Entry 8WX0 (electron microscopy, 3.70 A resolution); this record covers chains C and E of the 7 polymer chains in the assembly.

# Chain C
Molecule: Bifunctional guanosine pentaphosphate synthetase/polyribonucleotide nucleotidyltransferase
From: Mycobacterium tuberculosis
Reference sequence: A0A9Q6P703 (A0A9Q6P703_MYCTX); residues 1-752 here correspond to UniProt positions 73-824 (UniProt number = residue number + 72)
Amino-acid sequence (773 residues; each row starts with the number of its first residue; numbers below 1 keep their minus sign (Met-20 is residue -20)):
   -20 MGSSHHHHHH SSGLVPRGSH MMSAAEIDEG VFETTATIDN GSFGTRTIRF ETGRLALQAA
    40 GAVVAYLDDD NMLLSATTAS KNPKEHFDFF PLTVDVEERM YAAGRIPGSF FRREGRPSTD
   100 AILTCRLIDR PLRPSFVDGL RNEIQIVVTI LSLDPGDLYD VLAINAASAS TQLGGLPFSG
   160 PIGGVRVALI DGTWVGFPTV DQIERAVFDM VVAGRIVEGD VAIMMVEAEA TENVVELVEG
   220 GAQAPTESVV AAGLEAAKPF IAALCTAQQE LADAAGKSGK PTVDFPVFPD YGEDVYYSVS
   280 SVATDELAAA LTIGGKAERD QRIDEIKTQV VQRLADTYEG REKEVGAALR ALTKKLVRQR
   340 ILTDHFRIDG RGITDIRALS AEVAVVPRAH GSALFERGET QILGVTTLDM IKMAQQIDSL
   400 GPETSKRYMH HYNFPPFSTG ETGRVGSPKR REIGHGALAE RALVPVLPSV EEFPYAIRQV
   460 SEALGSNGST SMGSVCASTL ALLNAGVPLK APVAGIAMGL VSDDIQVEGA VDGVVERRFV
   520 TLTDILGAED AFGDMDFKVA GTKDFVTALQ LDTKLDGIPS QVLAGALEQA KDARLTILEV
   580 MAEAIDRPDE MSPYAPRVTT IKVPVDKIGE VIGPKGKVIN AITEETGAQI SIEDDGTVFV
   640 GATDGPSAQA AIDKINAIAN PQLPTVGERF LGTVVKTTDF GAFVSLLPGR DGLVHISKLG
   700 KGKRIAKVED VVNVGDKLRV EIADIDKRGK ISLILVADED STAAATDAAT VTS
Unresolved in the structure: -20 to 5, 599-752
Construct notes: initiating methionine (-20); expression tag (-19 to 0)

# Chain E
Molecule: 24-nt RNA strand
Sequence (24 nucleotides; each row starts with the number of its first residue; numbers below 1 keep their minus sign (G-16 is residue -16)):
   -16 GGGUCGCAAU UGAUUCCCUU AGUG
Unresolved in the structure: -16 to 0, 7

# How chain C and chain E interact
Pairs across the interface (8):
  Gly87(C) - U6(E)  base contact
  Ser88(C) - U6(E)  base contact
  Phe89(C) - G5(E)  stacking on the base
  Phe89(C) - U6(E)  sugar contact
  Arg95(C) - U3(E)  salt bridge to the phosphate
  Arg95(C) - A4(E)  salt bridge to the phosphate
  Asp397(C) - U6(E)  base contact
  Ser426(C) - U3(E)  hydrogen bond to the sugar
Other interface residues (no listed pair), chain C (7 interface residues in all): Arg423
Other interface residues (no listed pair), chain E (5 interface residues in all): C1

# In short
Chain C and chain E form an interface of 7 and 5 residues respectively, with 1 hydrogen bond, 2 salt bridges
and 1 aromatic stacking contact. Among the polar pairs are Ser426(C)-U3(E), Arg95(C)-U3(E) and Arg95(C)-A4(E).
Here chain C is Bifunctional guanosine pentaphosphate synthetase/polyribonucleotide nucleotidyltransferase
(Mycobacterium tuberculosis) and chain E is a 24-nt RNA strand. Entry 8WX0 (PNPase of M.tuberculosis with its
RNA substrate) was determined by electron microscopy, deposited together with 8WWP and 8WXF.
